7EBZ - chains C and B of the 6 polymer chains in the assembly; structure by electron microscopy, 3.09 A resolution.

[Chain C]
Protein: Capsid protein VP3
Organism: Human enterovirus D68
UniProt: A0A097BW12 (A0A097BW12_HED68); residues 1-247 here correspond to UniProt positions 318-564 (UniProt number = residue number + 317)
Sequence (247 residues; row label = number of the first residue in the row):
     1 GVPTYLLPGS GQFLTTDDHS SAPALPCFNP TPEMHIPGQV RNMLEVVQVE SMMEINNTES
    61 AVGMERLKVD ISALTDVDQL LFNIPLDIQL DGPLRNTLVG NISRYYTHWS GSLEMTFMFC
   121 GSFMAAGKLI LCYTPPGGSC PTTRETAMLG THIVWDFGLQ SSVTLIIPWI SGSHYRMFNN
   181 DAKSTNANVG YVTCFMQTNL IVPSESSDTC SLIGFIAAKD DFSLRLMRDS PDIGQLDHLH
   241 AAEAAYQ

[Chain B]
Protein: Capsid protein VP2
Organism: Human enterovirus D68
UniProt: A0A097BW12 (A0A097BW12_HED68); residues 1-248 here correspond to UniProt positions 70-317 (UniProt number = residue number + 69)
Sequence (248 residues; numbered 1 to 248; the number before each row is that of its first residue):
     1 SPSAEACGYS DRVLQLKLGN SAIVTQEAAN YCCAYGEWPN YLPDHEAVAI DKPTQPETAT
    61 DRFYTLKSVK WETGSTGWWW KLPDALNNIG MFGQNVQHHY LYRSGFLIHV QCNATKFHQG
   121 ALLVVAIPEH QRGAHNTNTS PGFDDIMKGE EGGTFNHPYV LDDGTSLACA TIFPHQWINL
   181 RTNNSATIVL PWMNAAPMDF PLRHNQWTLA IIPVVPLGTR TTSSMVPITV SIAPMCCEFN
   241 GLRHAITQ
Not modelled in the structure: 1-8, 248

[Interface between chain C and chain B]
Residue-residue contacts (77; chain C residue first):
  Met34(C) - Glu46(B)
  Met34(C) - Asn194(B)
  Met34(C) - Ala195(B)
  Met34(C) - Pro197(B)  hydrophobic
  His35(C) - Glu37(B)  salt bridge
  His35(C) - Glu46(B)  hydrogen bond (backbone-side chain)
  Ile36(C) - Met193(B)  hydrophobic
  Ile36(C) - Asn194(B)
  Pro37(C) - Tyr35(B)  hydrophobic
  Pro37(C) - Glu37(B)
  Pro37(C) - Pro191(B)  hydrophobic
  Pro37(C) - Trp192(B)
  Pro37(C) - Met193(B)
  Gly38(C) - Tyr35(B)
  Val46(C) - Ile172(B)  hydrophobic
  Val49(C) - Thr171(B)
  Val49(C) - Ile172(B)  hydrophobic
  Glu50(C) - Thr171(B)  hydrogen bond (backbone-side chain)
  Ser51(C) - Ala168(B)
  Ser51(C) - Thr171(B)
  Met52(C) - Leu167(B)
  Met52(C) - Ala168(B)  hydrogen bond (backbone-backbone)
  Met52(C) - Trp177(B)  hydrophobic
  Met52(C) - Val214(B)  hydrophobic
  Glu54(C) - Tyr159(B)  hydrogen bond
  Gly63(C) - Tyr159(B)
  Met64(C) - Pro158(B)  hydrophobic
  Met64(C) - Tyr159(B)
  Met64(C) - Leu167(B)  hydrophobic
  Met64(C) - Ile212(B)  hydrophobic
  Met64(C) - Pro213(B)
  Met64(C) - Val214(B)  hydrophobic
  Asn96(C) - Ser166(B)
  Asn96(C) - Ala168(B)
  Asn96(C) - Cys169(B)  hydrogen bond (backbone-side chain)
  Thr97(C) - Cys169(B)
  Leu98(C) - Cys169(B)
  Leu98(C) - Ile172(B)  hydrophobic
  Asn101(C) - Cys169(B)  hydrogen bond
  Phe119(C) - Asn179(B)  hydrogen bond (backbone-side chain)
  Phe119(C) - Arg181(B)
  Cys120(C) - Gln119(B)
  Cys120(C) - Gly120(B)  hydrogen bond (backbone-backbone)
  Cys120(C) - Ala121(B)  hydrophobic
  Cys120(C) - Asn179(B)
  Cys120(C) - Val215(B)  hydrophobic
  Gly121(C) - Gln119(B)
  Gly121(C) - Arg181(B)
  Ser122(C) - Lys116(B)
  Ser122(C) - Phe117(B)
  Ser122(C) - His118(B)
  Ser122(C) - Gln119(B)
  Ser122(C) - Arg181(B)
  Phe123(C) - Lys116(B)  hydrogen bond (backbone-backbone)
  Phe123(C) - Arg181(B)
  Met124(C) - Lys116(B)
  Met124(C) - Phe117(B)  hydrophobic
  Ala125(C) - Arg181(B)
  Phe157(C) - Arg181(B)
  Gly158(C) - Arg181(B)  hydrogen bond (backbone-side chain)
  Ser161(C) - Thr182(B)
  Pro203(C) - Arg220(B)  hydrogen bond (backbone-side chain)
  Ser204(C) - Arg220(B)  hydrogen bond (backbone-side chain)
  Glu205(C) - Phe117(B)
  Glu205(C) - Thr219(B)  hydrogen bond (backbone-side chain)
  Glu205(C) - Arg220(B)  hydrogen bond (backbone-backbone)
  Glu205(C) - Thr221(B)  hydrogen bond (backbone-backbone)
  Ser206(C) - Phe117(B)
  Ser206(C) - Arg220(B)  hydrogen bond (backbone-side chain)
  Ser207(C) - Gln119(B)  hydrogen bond
  Ser207(C) - Gly218(B)
  Thr209(C) - Gln119(B)  hydrogen bond (backbone-side chain)
  Cys210(C) - Gln119(B)  hydrogen bond
  Ile213(C) - Val214(B)  hydrophobic
  Ile213(C) - Val215(B)  hydrophobic
  Phe215(C) - Trp177(B)  hydrophobic
  His240(C) - Asn138(B)
Interface residues without a listed pair, chain C (45 interface residues in all): Arg66, Leu67, Lys68, Met118, Leu159, Val202, Asp208, Ser211
Interface residues without a listed pair, chain B (40 interface residues in all): Thr76, Leu123, Ala196, Pro216

[Summary]
The interface between chain C and chain B involves 45 residues on one side and 40 on the other; the contacts
include 19 hydrogen bonds and 1 salt bridge. Polar pairs include His35(C)-Glu37(B), His35(C)-Glu46(B) and
Glu50(C)-Thr171(B).
Here chain C is Capsid protein VP3 and chain B is Capsid protein VP2, both from Human enterovirus D68. Entry
7EBZ (EV-D68 in complex with 2H12 Fab (state S1)) was determined by electron microscopy together with 7EBR and
7ECY from the same study.
